PDB entry 5W23 | X-ray diffraction, 3.40 A resolution | chains C and H of the 9 polymer chains in the assembly

== Chain C ==
Molecule: Fusion glycoprotein F0
Source organism: Human respiratory syncytial virus A
UniProtKB: P03420 (FUS_HRSVA); residue numbers follow UniProt; this construct covers 1-513
Chain sequence (568 residues; numbered 1 to 568; the number before each row is that of its first residue):
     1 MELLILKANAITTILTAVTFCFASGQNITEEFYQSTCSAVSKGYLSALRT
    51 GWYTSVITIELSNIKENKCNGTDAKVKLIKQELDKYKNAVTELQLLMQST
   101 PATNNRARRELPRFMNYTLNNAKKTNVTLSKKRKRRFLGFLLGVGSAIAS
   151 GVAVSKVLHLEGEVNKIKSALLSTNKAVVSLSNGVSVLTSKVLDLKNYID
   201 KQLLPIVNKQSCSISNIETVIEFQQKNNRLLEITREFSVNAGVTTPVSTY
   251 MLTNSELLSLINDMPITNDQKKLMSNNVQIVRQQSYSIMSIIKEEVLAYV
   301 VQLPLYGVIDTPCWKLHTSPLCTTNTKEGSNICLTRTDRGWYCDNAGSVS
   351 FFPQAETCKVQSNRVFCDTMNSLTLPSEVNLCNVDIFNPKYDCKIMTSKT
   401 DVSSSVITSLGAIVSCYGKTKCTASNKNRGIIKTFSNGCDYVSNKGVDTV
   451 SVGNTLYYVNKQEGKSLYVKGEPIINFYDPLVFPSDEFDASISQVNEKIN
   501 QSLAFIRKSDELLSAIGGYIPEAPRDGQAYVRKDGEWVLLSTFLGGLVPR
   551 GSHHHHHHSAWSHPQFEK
Unresolved in the structure: 1-25, 99-136, 513-568
Construct notes: conflict Ala102 (Pro in P03420), Val379 (Ile in P03420), Val447 (Met in P03420); expression tag (514-568)
Cystine bridges: Cys37-Cys439, Cys69-Cys212, Cys313-Cys343, Cys322-Cys333, Cys358-Cys367, Cys382-Cys393, Cys416-Cys422

== Chain H ==
Molecule: 5C4 Fab heavy chain
Source organism: Mus musculus
Notes: antibody fragment or engineered binder
Chain sequence (249 residues; numbered -22 to 215 plus 11 insertion-coded residues; the number before each row is that of its first residue; a row labelled like 82A-82C holds insertion residues (82A, then the next letters in order); numbers below 1 keep their minus sign (Met-22 is residue -22)):
   -22 MRPTWAWWLFLVLLLALWAPARGEVQLQQSGAELVKPGASVKLSCTASGF
    28 NIKDTFFHWVKQRPEQGLEWIGRID
   52A P
    53 ADGHTKYDPKFQGKATITADTSSNTAFLQL
82A-82C SSL
    83 TSVDTAVYYCATTITAVV
100A-100G PTPYNAM
   101 DYWGQGTSVTVSSASTTAPSVYPLAPVCGGTTGSSVTLGCLVKGYFPEPV
   151 TLTWNSGSLSSGVHTFPALLQSGLYTLSSSVTVTSNTWPSQTITCNVAHP
   201 ASSTKVDKKIEPRVP
Unresolved in the structure: -22 to 1, 129-132, 214-215
Cystine bridges: Cys22-Cys92, Cys140-Cys195

== Interface between chain C and chain H ==
Residue-residue contacts (28; chain C residue first):
  Asn63(C) - Asp52(H)  hydrogen bond
  Lys65(C) - Lys30(H)  hydrogen bond (side chain-backbone)
  Lys65(C) - Asp31(H)
  Lys65(C) - Thr32(H)
  Lys65(C) - Phe33(H)
  Lys65(C) - Asp52(H)  salt bridge
  Lys65(C) - Ala53(H)
  Lys65(C) - Val100(H)
  Glu66(C) - Pro100A(H)
  Asn67(C) - Val99(H)
  Asn67(C) - Val100(H)
  Lys68(C) - Ile96(H)
  Lys68(C) - Ala98(H)
  Lys68(C) - Val99(H)  hydrogen bond (backbone-backbone)
  Cys69(C) - Val99(H)  hydrophobic
  Lys168(C) - His56(H)  hydrogen bond
  Asp200(C) - Thr100B(H)
  Asp200(C) - Tyr100D(H)
  Leu204(C) - Val100(H)  hydrophobic
  Val207(C) - Val99(H)  hydrophobic
  Val207(C) - Val100(H)  hydrophobic
  Asn208(C) - Ala98(H)
  Asn208(C) - Val99(H)  hydrogen bond (side chain-backbone)
  Asn208(C) - Val100(H)  hydrogen bond (side chain-backbone)
  Asn208(C) - Asn100E(H)
  Cys212(C) - Val99(H)  hydrophobic
  Glu294(C) - His56(H)
  Glu295(C) - His56(H)  salt bridge
Interface residues without a listed pair, chain C (17 interface residues in all): Ile64, Lys196, Ser211
Interface residues without a listed pair, chain H (17 interface residues in all): Asp54, Pro100C
From the paper, about this interface:
  - epitope / paratope residues, chain C: Lys68(C), Asp200(C)

== Overview ==
Chain C and chain H each contribute 17 residues to their interface, with 6 hydrogen bonds and 2 salt bridges.
Among the polar pairs are Lys65(C)-Asp52(H), Glu295(C)-His56(H) and Asn63(C)-Asp52(H). The paper reports
epitope/paratope residues Lys68(C) and Asp200(C).
Here chain C is Fusion glycoprotein F0 (Human respiratory syncytial virus A) and chain H is 5C4 Fab heavy
chain (Mus musculus). Entry 5W23 (Crystal Structure of RSV F in complex with 5C4 Fab) was determined by X-ray
diffraction (same publication as 5W24).
